8CMH - chains B and C of the 3 polymer chains in the assembly; structure by X-ray diffraction, 1.64 A resolution.

== Chain B ==
Molecule: Human leukocyte antigen DR beta chain allotype DR1 (DRB1*0101)
From: Homo sapiens
Amino-acid sequence (194 residues; each row starts with the number of its first residue; numbers below 1 keep their minus sign (Met-3 is residue -3)):
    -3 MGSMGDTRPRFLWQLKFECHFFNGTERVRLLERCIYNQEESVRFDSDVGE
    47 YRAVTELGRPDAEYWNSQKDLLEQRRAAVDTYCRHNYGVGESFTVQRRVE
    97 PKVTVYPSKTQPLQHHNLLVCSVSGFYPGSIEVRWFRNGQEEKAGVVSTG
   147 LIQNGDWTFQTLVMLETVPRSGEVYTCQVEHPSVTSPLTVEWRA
Cystine bridges: Cys15-Cys79, Cys117-Cys173

== Chain C ==
Molecule: Spike protein S2'
UniProt: P0DTC2 (SPIKE_SARS2); residues 1-20 here correspond to UniProt positions 486-505 (UniProt number = residue number + 485)
Amino-acid sequence (20 residues; row label = number of the first residue in the row):
     1 FNCYFPLRSYSFRPTYGVGH
Unresolved in the structure: 15-20
Covalent attachments: 2-amino-ethanethiol (DHL) linked to Cys3
Differences from the reference sequence: variant Arg8 (Gln493 in P0DTC2), Ser11 (Gly496 in P0DTC2), Arg13 (Gln498 in P0DTC2), Tyr16 (Asn501 in P0DTC2), His20 (Tyr505 in P0DTC2)
Ligand contacts: 2-amino-ethanethiol (DHL): Phe1, Asn2, Tyr4

== Interface between chain B and chain C ==
Pairs across the interface (28; chain B residue first):
  Trp9(B) with Phe12(C), hydrophobic
  Leu11(B) with Ser9(C)
  Phe13(B) with Leu7(C), hydrophobic
  Leu26(B) with Leu7(C), hydrophobic
  Asp57(B) with Phe12(C)
  Tyr60(B) with Phe12(C); Arg13(C); Pro14(C)
  Trp61(B) with Tyr10(C); Ser11(C), hydrogen bond (side chain-backbone); Phe12(C), hydrophobic
  Leu67(B) with Tyr10(C), hydrophobic
  Gln70(B) with Tyr10(C), hydrogen bond
  Arg71(B) with Arg8(C), hydrogen bond (side chain-backbone); Tyr10(C)
  Thr77(B) with Phe5(C)
  Tyr78(B) with Phe5(C); Pro6(C); Leu7(C)
  His81(B) with Cys3(C), hydrogen bond (side chain-backbone); Phe5(C)
  Asn82(B) with Tyr4(C); Phe5(C), hydrogen bond (side chain-backbone)
  Val85(B) with Asn2(C), hydrogen bond (backbone-side chain); Cys3(C); Tyr4(C), hydrophobic
  Gly86(B) with Tyr4(C)
  Phe89(B) with Tyr4(C)
Other interface residues (no listed pair), chain B (18 interface residues in all): Ala74

== Overview ==
18 residues of chain B and 13 residues of chain C are in contact; the contacts include 6 hydrogen bonds. Polar
pairs include Trp61(B)-Ser11(C), Gln70(B)-Tyr10(C) and Arg71(B)-Arg8(C). 2-amino-ethanethiol is covalently
linked to Cys3(C).
Chain B is Human leukocyte antigen DR beta chain allotype DR1 (DRB1*0101) (Homo sapiens) and chain C is Spike
protein S2'; the structure, Human Leukocyte Antigen class II allotype DR1 presenting SARS-CoV-2 Omicron (BA.1)
Spike peptide S486-505, was determined by X-ray diffraction together with 8CMB, 8CMC, 8CMD, 8CME, 8CMF, 8CMG
and 8CMI from the same study.
